PDB entry 8TQZ | electron microscopy, 2.90 A resolution | chains C and F of the 10 polymer chains in the assembly

Chain C:
Name: Translation initiation factor eIF-2B subunit beta
From: Homo sapiens
UniProtKB: P49770 (EI2BB_HUMAN); numbering as in UniProt (aligned over 2-351)
Sequence (368 residues; each row starts with the number of its first residue; numbers below 1 keep their minus sign (Met-16 is residue -16)):
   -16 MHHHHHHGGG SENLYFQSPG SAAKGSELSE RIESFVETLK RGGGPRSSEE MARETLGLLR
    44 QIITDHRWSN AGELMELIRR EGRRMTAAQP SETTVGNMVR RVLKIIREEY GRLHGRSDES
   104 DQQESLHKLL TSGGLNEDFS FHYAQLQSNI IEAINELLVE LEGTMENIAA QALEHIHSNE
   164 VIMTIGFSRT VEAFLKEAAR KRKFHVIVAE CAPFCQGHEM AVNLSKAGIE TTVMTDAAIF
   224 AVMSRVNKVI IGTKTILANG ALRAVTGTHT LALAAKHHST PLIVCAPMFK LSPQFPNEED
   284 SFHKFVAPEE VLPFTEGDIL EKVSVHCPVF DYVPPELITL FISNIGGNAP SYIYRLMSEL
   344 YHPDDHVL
Disordered / not traced: -16 to 7, 99-124
Sequence notes: initiating methionine (-16); expression tag (-15 to 1)
From the paper describing this entry:
  - conformationally variable residues (domain motion): Asn162

Chain F:
Name: Translation initiation factor eIF-2B subunit delta
From: Homo sapiens
UniProtKB: Q9UI10 (EI2BD_HUMAN); residues 1-523 here = UniProt positions 1-523
Sequence (523 residues; each row starts with the number of its first residue):
     1 MAAVAVAVRE DSGSGMKAEL PPGPGAVGRE MTKEEKLQLR KEKKQQKKKR KEEKGAEPET
    61 GSAVSAAQCQ VGPTRELPES GIQLGTPREK VPAGRSKAEL RAERRAKQEA ERALKQARKG
   121 EQGGPPPKAS PSTAGETPSG VKRLPEYPQV DDLLLRRLVK KPERQQVPTR KDYGSKVSLF
   181 SHLPQYSRQN SLTQFMSIPS SVIHPAMVRL GLQYSQGLVS GSNARCIALL RALQQVIQDY
   241 TTPPNEELSR DLVNKLKPYM SFLTQCRPLS ASMHNAIKFL NKEITSVGSS KREEEAKSEL
   301 RAAIDRYVQE KIVLAAQAIS RFAYQKISNG DVILVYGCSS LVSRILQEAW TEGRRFRVVV
   361 VDSRPWLEGR HTLRSLVHAG VPASYLLIPA ASYVLPEVSK VLLGAHALLA NGSVMSRVGT
   421 AQLALVARAH NVPVLVCCET YKFCERVQTD AFVSNELDDP DDLQCKRGEH VALANWQNHA
   481 SLRLLNLVYD VTPPELVDLV ITELGMIPCS SVPVVARVKS SDQ
Disordered / not traced: 1-171, 518-523
Sequence notes: engineered mutation Ala516 (Leu in Q9UI10)
From the paper describing this entry:
  - contacts within the chain: Glu445-Arg517 (salt bridge)
  - mutagenesis - E445A: unchanged binding to FAM-ISRIB
  - mutagenesis - E445A: unchanged catalytic activity
  - mutagenesis - E445A: increased catalytic activity on eIF2-P
  - mutagenesis - E445A: increased binding to eIF2alpha-P
  - mutagenesis - F443A: decreased binding to FAM-ISRIB
  - mutagenesis - F443A: decreased catalytic activity
  - mutagenesis - E445A: unchanged binding to decamerization

How chain C and chain F interact:
Residue-residue contacts (77; chain C residue first):
  Glu193(C) - Arg364(F)  salt bridge
  Ala195(C) - Leu387(F)  hydrophobic
  Ala195(C) - Pro389(F)  hydrophobic
  Pro196(C) - Leu387(F)
  Pro196(C) - Arg467(F)
  Phe197(C) - Arg467(F)
  Cys198(C) - Cys465(F)  hydrophobic
  His201(C) - Leu463(F)
  His201(C) - Cys465(F)
  His201(C) - Ala472(F)
  His201(C) - Leu473(F)
  Val205(C) - Ala472(F)
  Val205(C) - Leu473(F)  hydrophobic
  Val205(C) - Leu482(F)  hydrophobic
  Ser208(C) - His479(F)
  Ser208(C) - Ser481(F)
  Ser208(C) - Leu482(F)
  Lys209(C) - His479(F)
  Gly211(C) - Ser481(F)
  Glu213(C) - Ser481(F)
  Thr214(C) - Ser481(F)  hydrogen bond (backbone-backbone)
  Thr214(C) - Leu482(F)
  Thr214(C) - Arg483(F)  hydrogen bond (backbone-backbone)
  Thr215(C) - Val177(F)
  Thr215(C) - Arg483(F)
  Thr215(C) - Leu485(F)
  Val216(C) - Leu463(F)
  Val216(C) - Leu482(F)  hydrophobic
  Val216(C) - Arg483(F)  hydrogen bond (backbone-backbone)
  Val216(C) - Leu484(F)
  Val216(C) - Leu485(F)  hydrogen bond (backbone-backbone)
  Met217(C) - Leu485(F)
  Thr218(C) - Arg364(F)
  Thr218(C) - Leu463(F)
  Asp219(C) - Pro389(F)
  Asp219(C) - Gln422(F)
  Ala220(C) - Ser363(F)
  Ala220(C) - Val418(F)
  Ala220(C) - Gly419(F)
  Ala220(C) - Gln422(F)
  Ala221(C) - Val418(F)  hydrophobic
  Ala221(C) - Leu487(F)  hydrophobic
  Ile222(C) - Gln422(F)
  Phe223(C) - Ala421(F)  hydrophobic
  Phe223(C) - Gln422(F)
  Phe223(C) - Leu425(F)  hydrophobic
  Ala224(C) - Phe452(F)
  Arg228(C) - Asp450(F)  salt bridge
  Arg228(C) - Phe452(F)
  Thr249(C) - Pro389(F)  hydrogen bond (side chain-backbone)
  Thr249(C) - Ala390(F)
  Gly250(C) - Pro389(F)  hydrogen bond (backbone-backbone)
  His252(C) - Ser392(F)  hydrogen bond
  Thr253(C) - Gln422(F)
  Thr253(C) - Val426(F)
  Leu256(C) - Ala429(F)  hydrophobic
  His286(C) - Tyr393(F)
  Phe288(C) - Tyr393(F)
  Glu293(C) - Arg467(F)
  Val294(C) - Arg370(F)
  Val294(C) - Tyr385(F)  hydrophobic
  Val294(C) - Leu387(F)  hydrophobic
  Leu295(C) - Arg370(F)
  Leu295(C) - Tyr385(F)  hydrophobic
  Pro296(C) - Arg370(F)
  Glu299(C) - Arg370(F)  salt bridge
  Glu299(C) - Arg374(F)  hydrogen bond (backbone-side chain)
  Ile302(C) - Arg374(F)
  Ile302(C) - Val377(F)  hydrophobic
  Val306(C) - Val377(F)  hydrophobic
  Val306(C) - Ala383(F)
  Ser307(C) - Ala383(F)
  Ser307(C) - Ser384(F)  hydrogen bond (backbone-side chain)
  Ser307(C) - Tyr385(F)  hydrogen bond (backbone-backbone)
  Val308(C) - Tyr385(F)
  His309(C) - Tyr385(F)
  Pro311(C) - Ala390(F)  hydrophobic
Interface residues without a listed pair, chain C (50 interface residues in all): His188, Ala204, Ile212, Val225, Met226, Ala257, His260, Gly300, Lys305
Interface residues without a listed pair, chain F (44 interface residues in all): Leu179, Tyr336, Leu373, Leu386, Ile388, His430, Ala451, Asp490, Leu496

Summary:
The interface between chain C and chain F involves 50 residues on one side and 44 on the other, with 10
hydrogen bonds and 3 salt bridges. Polar pairs include Glu193(C)-Arg364(F), Arg228(C)-Asp450(F) and
Glu299(C)-Arg370(F). From the paper: E445A of chain F increases catalytic activity on eIF2-P; conformational
variability at Asn162(C).
Chain C is Translation initiation factor eIF-2B subunit beta and chain F is Translation initiation factor
eIF-2B subunit delta, both from Homo sapiens; the structure, Eukaryotic translation initiation factor 2B with
a mutation (L516A) in the delta subunit, was determined by electron microscopy (same publication as 8TQO).
